PDB entry 4GM2 | X-ray diffraction, 2.80 A resolution | chains A and G of the 7 polymer chains in the assembly

== Chain A (and G) ==
Molecule: ATP-dependent Clp protease proteolytic subunit
Source organism: Plasmodium falciparum
Notes: chain G of this document is another copy of the same molecule, construct and numbering; everything in this record applies to it too
Reference sequence: Q8IL98 (Q8IL98_PLAF7); residues 61-244 here = UniProt positions 61-244
Amino-acid sequence (205 residues; row label = number of the first residue in the row):
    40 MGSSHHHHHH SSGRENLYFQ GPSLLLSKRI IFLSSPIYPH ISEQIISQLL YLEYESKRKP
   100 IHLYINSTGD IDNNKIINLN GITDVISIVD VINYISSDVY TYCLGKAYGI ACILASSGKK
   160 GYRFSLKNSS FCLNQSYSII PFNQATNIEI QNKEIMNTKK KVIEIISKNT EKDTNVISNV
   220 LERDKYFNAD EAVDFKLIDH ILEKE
Not modelled in the structure: 40-60, 244 (chain G: 40-60, 176-187, 244)
Differences from the reference sequence: initiating methionine (40); expression tag (41-60)
Reported in the primary citation:
  - conformationally variable residues (order/disorder transition): Tyr176 to Ile187

== Interface between chain A and chain G ==
Residue-residue contacts (40):
  Leu65(A) - Leu63(G)  hydrophobic
  Glu82(A) - Phe71(G)
  Glu82(A) - Ser73(G)  hydrogen bond
  Ile85(A) - Phe71(G)  hydrophobic
  Ile85(A) - Leu143(G)  hydrophobic
  Ser86(A) - Leu64(G)
  Ser86(A) - Phe71(G)
  Leu89(A) - Tyr103(G)  hydrophobic
  Tyr90(A) - Leu63(G)  hydrophobic
  Tyr90(A) - Leu64(G)  hydrophobic
  Tyr90(A) - Lys67(G)
  Tyr93(A) - Ile69(G)  hydrophobic
  Tyr93(A) - His101(G)
  Tyr93(A) - Tyr103(G)  hydrogen bond
  Leu118(A) - Asn112(G)
  Asn119(A) - Asn112(G)  hydrogen bond
  Asn119(A) - Lys145(G)
  Thr122(A) - Lys145(G)
  Ser126(A) - Leu143(G)  hydrogen bond (side chain-backbone)
  Ser126(A) - Gly144(G)
  Asp129(A) - Leu165(G)
  Asp129(A) - Asn167(G)  hydrogen bond
  Asn132(A) - Lys243(G)
  Tyr133(A) - Tyr103(G)  hydrogen bond
  Tyr133(A) - Leu165(G)  hydrophobic
  Tyr133(A) - Lys243(G)
  Ile134(A) - Lys243(G)  hydrogen bond (backbone-side chain)
  Ser135(A) - Lys243(G)
  Pro180(A) - Asn112(G)
  Asn182(A) - Asn112(G)  hydrogen bond (side chain-backbone)
  Asn182(A) - Asn113(G)  hydrogen bond (backbone-side chain)
  Asn182(A) - Lys114(G)
  Gln183(A) - Asn113(G)
  Ala184(A) - Asn113(G)
  Asn186(A) - Asp223(G)  hydrogen bond
  Ile189(A) - Tyr225(G)  hydrophobic
  Glu193(A) - Tyr147(G)
  Glu193(A) - Tyr225(G)
  Lys200(A) - Asn167(G)  hydrogen bond (side chain-backbone)
  Glu203(A) - Lys166(G)  salt bridge
Other interface residues (no listed pair), chain A (29 interface residues in all): Glu94, Ile125, Val130, Asp137
Other interface residues (no listed pair), chain G (26 interface residues in all): Asn105, Asp111, Tyr141, Ser169, Leu241

== In short ==
29 residues of chain A and 26 residues of chain G are in contact; the contacts include 11 hydrogen bonds and 1
salt bridge. Polar contacts include Glu203(A)-Lys166(G), Glu82(A)-Ser73(G) and Tyr93(A)-Tyr103(G). The paper
reports conformational variability at Tyr176(A).
Both chains are ATP-dependent Clp protease proteolytic subunit (Plasmodium falciparum). Entry 4GM2 (The
crystal structure of a peptidase from plasmodium falciparum) was determined by X-ray diffraction, deposited
together with 4HNK.
